PDB entry 3D18 | X-ray diffraction, 1.74 A resolution | chains A and C of the 3 polymer chains in the assembly

[Chain A]
Protein: HLA class I histocompatibility antigen, B-27 alpha chain
Organism: Homo sapiens
Notes: fragment: Extracelluar domain, residues 25-300
Reference sequence: P03989 (1B27_HUMAN); residues 1-276 here correspond to UniProt positions 25-300 (UniProt number = residue number + 24)
Sequence (276 residues; numbered 1 to 276; the number before each row is that of its first residue):
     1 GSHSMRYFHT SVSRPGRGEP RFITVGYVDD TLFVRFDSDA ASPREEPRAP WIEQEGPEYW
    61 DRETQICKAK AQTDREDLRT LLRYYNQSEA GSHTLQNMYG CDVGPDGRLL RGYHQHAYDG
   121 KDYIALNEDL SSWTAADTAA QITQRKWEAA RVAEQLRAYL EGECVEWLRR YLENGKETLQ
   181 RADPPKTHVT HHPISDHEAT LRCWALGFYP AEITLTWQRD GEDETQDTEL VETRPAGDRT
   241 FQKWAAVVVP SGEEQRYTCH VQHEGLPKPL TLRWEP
Construct notes: variant H116 (Asp140 in P03989)
Cystine bridges: C101-C164, C203-C259

[Chain C]
Protein: Latent membrane protein 2
Notes: fragment: Transmembrane domain, residues 236-244
Sequence (9 residues; numbered 1 to 9; the number before each row is that of its first residue):
     1 RRRWRRLTL

[How chain A and chain C interact]
Residue-residue contacts - 46 pairs, chain A then chain C:
  Y7(A) with R1(C), hydrogen bond (side chain-backbone); R2(C)
  H9(A) with R2(C), hydrogen bond
  T24(A) with R2(C), hydrogen bond
  E45(A) with R2(C), salt bridge
  Y59(A) with R1(C)
  R62(A) with R1(C); R2(C), hydrogen bond (side chain-backbone); W4(C)
  E63(A) with R1(C); R2(C), salt bridge
  Q65(A) with W4(C)
  I66(A) with R2(C); R3(C); W4(C), hydrophobic
  C67(A) with R2(C)
  A69(A) with R6(C)
  T73(A) with R6(C); L7(C); T8(C)
  E76(A) with R6(C), salt bridge; T8(C)
  D77(A) with T8(C); L9(C), hydrogen bond (side chain-backbone)
  T80(A) with L9(C)
  L81(A) with L9(C), hydrophobic
  Y84(A) with L9(C), hydrogen bond (side chain-backbone)
  Y99(A) with R2(C); R3(C), hydrogen bond (side chain-backbone)
  H114(A) with L7(C)
  Y123(A) with L9(C), hydrophobic
  T143(A) with L9(C), hydrogen bond (side chain-backbone)
  K146(A) with L9(C), hydrogen bond (side chain-backbone)
  W147(A) with L7(C); T8(C), hydrogen bond (side chain-backbone); L9(C), hydrophobic
  V152(A) with L7(C), hydrophobic
  Q155(A) with R3(C), hydrogen bond; R5(C), hydrogen bond
  L156(A) with R3(C)
  Y159(A) with R1(C), hydrogen bond (side chain-backbone); R2(C); R3(C)
  E163(A) with R1(C), salt bridge
  W167(A) with R1(C)
  Y171(A) with R1(C), hydrogen bond (side chain-backbone)
Interface residues without a listed pair, chain A (35 interface residues in all): M5, V25, V34, L95, H116

[Overview]
The interface between chain A and chain C involves 35 residues on one side and 9 on the other; the contacts
include 14 hydrogen bonds and 4 salt bridges. Among the polar pairs are E45(A)-R2(C), E63(A)-R2(C) and
E76(A)-R6(C).
Here chain A is HLA class I histocompatibility antigen, B-27 alpha chain (Homo sapiens) and chain C is Latent
membrane protein 2. Entry 3D18 (Crystal structure of HLA-B*2709 complexed with a variant of the latent
membrane protein 2 peptide (LMP2(L)) ...) was determined by X-ray diffraction.
